PDB entry 3TOA | X-ray diffraction, 3.00 A resolution | chain A

Chain A:
Molecule: histone acetyltransferase MYST1
From: Homo sapiens
Notes: EC 2.3.1.48
UniProtKB: Q9H7Z6 (MYST1_HUMAN); aligned to UniProt positions 177-458 over residues 177-458 (the alignment contains insertions or deletions, so no single offset holds)
Sequence (304 residues; numbered 156 to 458; the number before each row is that of its first residue):
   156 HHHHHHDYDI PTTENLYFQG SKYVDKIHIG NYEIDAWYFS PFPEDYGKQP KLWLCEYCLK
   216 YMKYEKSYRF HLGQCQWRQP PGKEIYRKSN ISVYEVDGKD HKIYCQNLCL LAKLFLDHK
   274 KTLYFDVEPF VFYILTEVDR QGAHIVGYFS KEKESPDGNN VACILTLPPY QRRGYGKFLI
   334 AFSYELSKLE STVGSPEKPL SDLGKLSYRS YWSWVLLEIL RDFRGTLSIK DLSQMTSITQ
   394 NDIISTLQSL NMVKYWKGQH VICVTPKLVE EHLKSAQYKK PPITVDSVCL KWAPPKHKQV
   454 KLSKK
Unresolved in the structure: 156-176, 376-377, 430-433, 448-458
Sequence notes: expression tag (156-176); microheterogeneity Lys274 (Lys in Q9H7Z6)
Modified residues: Lys274 (n(6)-acetyllysine; ALY)
Bound ions: Zn2+: Cys210, Cys213, His226, Cys230

In short:
Cys210, Cys213, His226 and Cys230 form the Zn2+ site.
Chain A is histone acetyltransferase MYST1 (Homo sapiens); the structure, Human MOF crystal structure with
active site lysine partially acetylated, was determined by X-ray diffraction, deposited together with 3TO6,
3TO7, 3TO9 and 3TOB.
